PDB entry 7DUG | X-ray diffraction, 3.75 A resolution | chains A and P of the 23 polymer chains in the assembly

Chain A:
Molecule: 30S Ribosomal RNA rRNA
From: Thermus thermophilus HB8
Sequence (1522 nucleotides; numbered 0 to 1544 plus 19 insertion-coded residues; 42 numbers in that range are skipped by the numbering (no residue carries them; nothing is unmodelled there); the number before each row is that of its first residue; a row labelled like 190A-190L holds insertion residues (190A, then the next letters in order); numbering starts at 0):
     0 UUUGUUGGAG AGUCUGAUCC UGGCUCAGGG UGAACGCUGG CGGCGUGCCU AAGACAUGCA
    60 AGUCGUGCGG G
    73 CCGCGGGGUU UU
    88 ACUCCG
    95 UGGUC
   101 AGCGGCGGAC GGGUGAGUAA CGCGUGGGU
  129A G
   130 ACCUACCCGG AAGAGGGGGA CAACCCGGGG AAACUCGGGC UAAUCCCCCA UGUGGACCCG
   190 C
190A-190L CCCUUGGGGUGU
   191 GUCCAAAGGG CUUU
   216 GCCCGCUUCC GGAUGGGCCC GCGUCCCAUC AGCUAGUUGG UGGGGUAAUG GCCCACCAAG
   276 GCGACGACGG GUAGCCGGUC UGAGAGGAUG GCCGGCCACA GGGGCACUGA GACACGGGCC
   336 CCACUCCUAC GGGAGGCAGC AGUUAGGAAU CUUCCGCAAU GGGCGCAAGC CUGACGGAGC
   396 GACGCCGCUU GGAGGAAGAA GCCCUUCGGG GUGUAAACUC CUGAA
   442 CCCGGGACGA AACCCCCGAC GA
   474 GGGGACUGAC GGUACCGGG
   494 GUAAUAGCGC CGGCCAACUC CGUGCCAGCA GCCGCGGUAA UACGGAGGGC GCGAGCGUUA
   554 CCCGGAUUCA CUGGGCGUAA AGGGCGUGUA GGCGGCCUGG GGCGUCCCAU GUGAAAGACC
   614 ACGGCUCAAC CGUGGGGGAG CGUGGGAUAC GCUCAGGCUA GACGGUGGGA GAGGGUGGUG
   674 GAAUUCCCGG AGUAGCGGUG AAAUGCGCAG AUACCGGGAG GAACGCCGAU GGCGAAGGCA
   734 GCCACCUGGU CCACCCGUGA CGCUGAGGCG CGAAAGCGUG GGGAGCAAAC CGGAUUAGAU
   794 ACCCGGGUAG UCCACGCCCU AAACGAUGCG CGCUAGGUCU CUGGGUCU
   848 CCUGGGGGCC GAAGCUAACG CGUUAAGCGC GCCGCCUGGG GAGUACGGCC GCAAGGCUGA
   908 AACUCAAAGG AAUUGACGGG GGCCCGCACA AGCGGUGGAG CAUGUGGUUU AAUUCGAAGX
   968 AACGCGAAGA ACCUUACCAG GCCUUGACAU GCUAGG
 1003A G
  1004 AACCCGGGUG AAAGCCUGGG GUGCCCC
1030A-1030D GCGA
  1031 GGGGAGCCCU AGCACAGGUG CUGCAUGGCC GUCGUCAGCU CGUGCCGUGA GGUGUUGGGU
  1091 UAAGUCCCGC AACGAGCGCA ACCCCCGCCG UUAGUUGCCA GCGGUUCGGC CGGGCACUCU
  1151 AACGGGACUG CCCGCGAAA
  1171 GCGGGAGGAA GGAGGGGACG ACGUCUGGUC AGCAUGGCCC UUACGGCCUG GGCGACACAC
  1231 GUGCUACAAU GCCCACUACA AAGCGAUGCC ACCCGGCAAC GGGGAGCUAA UCGCAAAAAG
  1291 GUGGGCCCAG UUCGGAUUGG GGUCUGCAAC CCGACCCCAU GAAGCCGGAA UCGCUAGUAA
  1351 UCGCGGAUCA G
 1361A C
  1362 CAUGCCGCGG UGAAUACGUU CCCGGGCCUU GUACACACXG CCXGUXACGC CAUGGGAGCG
  1422 GGCUCUACCC GAAGUCGCCG GG
  1446 AGCCUACGGG
  1459 CAGGCGCCGA GGGUAGGGCC CGUGACUGGG GCGAAGUCGU AACAAGGUAG CUGUACCGGA
  1519 AGGUGCGGCU GGAUCCACUC CUUUCU
Unresolved in the structure: 0-4, 1534-1538
Modified / non-standard residues: PSU (pseudouridine-5'-monophosphate) at position 516, 7MG (7N-methyl-8-hydroguanosine-5'-monophosphate) at position 527, M2G (N2-dimethylguanosine-5'-monophosphate) at position 966, 5MC (5-methylcytidine-5'-monophosphate) at position 967, 2MG (2N-methylguanosine-5'-monophosphate) at position 1207, 5MC (5-methylcytidine-5'-monophosphate) at position 1400, 4OC (4n,o2'-methylcytidine-5'-monophosphate) at position 1402, 5MC (5-methylcytidine-5'-monophosphate) at position 1404, 5MC (5-methylcytidine-5'-monophosphate) at position 1407, UR3 (3-methyluridine-5'-monophoshate) at position 1498, MA6 (6N-dimethyladenosine-5'-monophoshate) at position 1518, MA6 (6N-dimethyladenosine-5'-monophoshate) at position 1519, PSU (pseudouridine-5'-monophosphate) at position 1540, PSU (pseudouridine-5'-monophosphate) at position 1541
Metal / ion sites: Mg2+ site 1: U5 (shared with 1 residue of chain H); Mg2+ site 2 near G21 (its only coordinating residue here); Mg2+ site 3 near G28 (its only coordinating residue here); Mg2+ site 4: G46, G394; Mg2+ site 5 near C48 (its only coordinating residue here); Mg2+ site 6: A59, U387; Mg2+ site 7 near G61 (its only coordinating residue here); Mg2+ site 8 near U98 (its only coordinating residue here); Mg2+ site 9: G107, G326; Mg2+ site 10: A109, G331; Mg2+ site 11 near G111 (its only coordinating residue here); Mg2+ site 12 near G117 (its only coordinating residue here); 90 more Mg2+ sites not listed
Small-molecule neighbours: HJR (N-[(1R,2R,3R,4S,5R)-4-[(2R,6S)-6-(aminomethyl)oxan-2-yl]oxy-5-azanyl-2-[(2R,4S,5R}-5-methyl-4-(methylamino)-5-oxidanyl-oxan-2-yl]oxy-3-oxidanyl-cyclohexyl]-1,1,1-tris(fluoranyl)methanesulfonamide): 5MC_1404, G1405, U1406, 5MC_1407, A1408, C1409, G1491, A1493, G1494, U1495, C1496, G1497

Chain P:
Molecule: 30S ribosomal protein S16
From: Thermus thermophilus HB8
Reference sequence: Q5SJH3 (RS16_THET8); residue numbers follow UniProt; this construct covers 1-88
Sequence (88 residues; numbered 1 to 88; the number before each row is that of its first residue):
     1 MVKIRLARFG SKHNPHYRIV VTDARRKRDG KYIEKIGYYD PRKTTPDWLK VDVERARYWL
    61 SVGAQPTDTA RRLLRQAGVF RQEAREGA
Unresolved in the structure: 84-88

How chain A and chain P interact:
Pairs across the interface - 96 pairs, chain A then chain P:
  C43(A) - Lys12(P)  phosphate contact
  C43(A) - His13(P)  phosphate contact
  G44(A) - Ser11(P)  phosphate contact
  G44(A) - Lys12(P)  salt bridge to the phosphate
  C110(A) - Arg25(P)  hydrogen bond to the sugar
  G111(A) - Arg25(P)  sugar contact
  G111(A) - Lys27(P)  salt bridge to the phosphate
  G112(A) - Lys27(P)  phosphate contact
  A134(A) - Met1(P)  base contact
  A134(A) - Arg25(P)  base contact
  C135(A) - Met1(P)  base contact
  C136(A) - Met1(P)  sugar contact
  C136(A) - Gly63(P)  hydrogen bond to the sugar
  C136(A) - Gln65(P)  hydrogen bond to the sugar
  C137(A) - Ser61(P)  hydrogen bond to the sugar
  C137(A) - Val62(P)  sugar contact
  C137(A) - Gly63(P)  sugar contact
  G227(A) - Val62(P)  hydrogen bond to the base
  A228(A) - Val2(P)  sugar contact
  A228(A) - Tyr58(P)  sugar contact
  A228(A) - Trp59(P)  phosphate contact
  A228(A) - Val62(P)  sugar contact
  U229(A) - Asp23(P)  sugar contact
  U229(A) - Ile33(P)  sugar contact
  U229(A) - Trp59(P)  phosphate contact
  G230(A) - Asp23(P)  sugar contact
  G230(A) - Arg25(P)  sugar contact
  G231(A) - Arg26(P)  salt bridge to the phosphate
  G309(A) - Asp29(P)  sugar contact
  G309(A) - Gly30(P)  phosphate contact
  G309(A) - Lys31(P)  phosphate contact
  G310(A) - Arg26(P)  phosphate contact
  G310(A) - Lys27(P)  salt bridge to the phosphate
  G310(A) - Gly30(P)  phosphate contact
  G310(A) - Lys31(P)  hydrogen bond to the phosphate
  C311(A) - Arg26(P)  salt bridge to the phosphate
  A374(A) - Tyr17(P)  hydrogen bond to the sugar
  U375(A) - Leu6(P)  sugar contact
  U375(A) - Tyr17(P)  sugar contact
  U375(A) - Arg28(P)  sugar contact
  U375(A) - Thr69(P)  hydrogen bond to the phosphate
  G376(A) - Arg5(P)  hydrogen bond to the phosphate
  G376(A) - Leu6(P)  hydrogen bond to the phosphate
  G376(A) - Arg28(P)  sugar contact
  G376(A) - Thr67(P)  hydrogen bond to the phosphate
  G377(A) - Lys3(P)  salt bridge to the phosphate
  G377(A) - Arg5(P)  salt bridge to the phosphate
  G377(A) - Ala24(P)  sugar contact
  C390(A) - Arg28(P)  hydrogen bond to the phosphate
  G391(A) - Arg8(P)  phosphate contact
  G391(A) - Arg28(P)  salt bridge to the phosphate
  G392(A) - Arg8(P)  salt bridge to the phosphate
  G392(A) - Lys12(P)  phosphate contact
  G392(A) - His13(P)  salt bridge to the phosphate
  A393(A) - Lys12(P)  salt bridge to the phosphate
  A393(A) - His13(P)  salt bridge to the phosphate
  C449(A) - Arg42(P)  hydrogen bond to the base
  C449(A) - Lys43(P)  hydrogen bond to the phosphate
  G450(A) - Pro15(P)  sugar contact
  G450(A) - Pro41(P)  sugar contact
  G450(A) - Lys43(P)  salt bridge to the phosphate
  A452(A) - Lys43(P)  salt bridge to the phosphate
  A452(A) - Arg72(P)  salt bridge to the phosphate
  A453(A) - Asp68(P)  hydrogen bond to the sugar
  A453(A) - Arg72(P)  sugar contact
  C454(A) - Asp68(P)  hydrogen bond to the sugar
  G462(A) - Gln82(P)  hydrogen bond to the base
  A463(A) - Arg75(P)  salt bridge to the phosphate
  A463(A) - Phe80(P)  sugar contact
  A463(A) - Arg81(P)  phosphate contact
  A463(A) - Gln82(P)  hydrogen bond to the sugar
  A463(A) - Glu83(P)  hydrogen bond to the sugar
  G474(A) - Arg75(P)  salt bridge to the phosphate
  G474(A) - Arg81(P)  sugar contact
  G474(A) - Glu83(P)  sugar contact
  C483(A) - His13(P)  sugar contact
  A607(A) - Lys31(P)  base contact
  A608(A) - Arg18(P)  hydrogen bond to the phosphate
  A608(A) - Tyr32(P)  sugar contact
  A609(A) - Arg18(P)  salt bridge to the phosphate
  G616(A) - Thr45(P)  sugar contact
  G617(A) - Thr44(P)  hydrogen bond to the sugar
  G617(A) - Thr45(P)  sugar contact
  C623(A) - Ser11(P)  sugar contact
  C624(A) - Phe9(P)  phosphate contact
  C624(A) - Gly10(P)  sugar contact
  C624(A) - Ser11(P)  sugar contact
  C624(A) - Asn14(P)  sugar contact
  C624(A) - His16(P)  sugar contact
  G625(A) - Phe9(P)  phosphate contact
  G625(A) - His16(P)  sugar contact
  U626(A) - Arg18(P)  salt bridge to the phosphate
  U626(A) - Lys35(P)  salt bridge to the phosphate
  U626(A) - Tyr38(P)  phosphate contact
  G627(A) - Lys35(P)  salt bridge to the phosphate
  G627(A) - Lys50(P)  salt bridge to the phosphate
Interface residues without a listed pair, chain A (49 interface residues in all): A325, G378, A389, A451, G475
Interface residues without a listed pair, chain P (53 interface residues in all): Tyr39, Leu60, Gly78

In short:
The interface between chain A and chain P involves 49 residues on one side and 53 on the other; the contacts
include 21 hydrogen bonds and 22 salt bridges. Among the polar pairs are G227(A)-Val62(P), C449(A)-Arg42(P)
and G462(A)-Gln82(P). Bound to chain A: compound HJR.
Here chain A is 30S Ribosomal RNA rRNA and chain P is 30S ribosomal protein S16, both from Thermus
thermophilus HB8. Entry 7DUG (Crystal structure of the Thermus thermophilus (HB8) 30S ribosomal subunit with
mRNA and cognate transfer RNA ...) was determined by X-ray diffraction.
